PDB entry 4S1Q | X-ray diffraction, 2.40 A resolution | chains G and L of the 3 polymer chains in the assembly

Chain G:
Molecule: HIV-1 gp120 core
From: Human immunodeficiency virus 1
Notes: engineered mutation(s): V1V2 and V3 deletion
Amino-acid sequence (353 residues; each row starts with the number of its first residue; note: 96 numbers in that range are skipped by the numbering (no residue carries them; nothing is unmodelled there)):
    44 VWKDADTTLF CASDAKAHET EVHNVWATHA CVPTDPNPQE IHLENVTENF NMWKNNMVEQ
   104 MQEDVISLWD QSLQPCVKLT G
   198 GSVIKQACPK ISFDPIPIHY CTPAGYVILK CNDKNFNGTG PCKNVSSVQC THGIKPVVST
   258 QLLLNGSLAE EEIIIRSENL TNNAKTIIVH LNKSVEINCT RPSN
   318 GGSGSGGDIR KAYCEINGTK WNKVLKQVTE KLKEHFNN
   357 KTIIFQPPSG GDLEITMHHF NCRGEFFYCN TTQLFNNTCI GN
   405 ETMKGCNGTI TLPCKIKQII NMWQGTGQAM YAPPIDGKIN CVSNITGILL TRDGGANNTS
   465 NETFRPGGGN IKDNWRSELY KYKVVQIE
Not modelled in the structure: 318-324, 405-406
Disulfide bonds: Cys54-Cys74, Cys119-Cys205, Cys218-Cys247, Cys228-Cys239, Cys296-Cys331, Cys378-Cys445, Cys385-Cys418, Cys395-Cys410
Covalent attachments: N-acetylglucosamine (NAG) linked to Asn88, Asn234, Asn241, Asn262, Asn276, Asn289, Asn295, Asn334, Asn386, Asn392, Asn448

Chain L:
Molecule: Fab of VRC01 light chain
From: Homo sapiens
Notes: fragment: Fab of VRC01 light chain; engineered mutation(s): N72T; antibody fragment or engineered binder
Amino-acid sequence (210 residues; row label = number of the first residue in the row; note: 6 numbers in that range are skipped by the numbering (no residue carries them; nothing is unmodelled there)):
     1 EIVLTQSPGT LSLSPGETAI ISCRTSQYGS
    33 LAWYQQRPGQ APRLVIYSGS TRAAGIPDRF SGSRWGPDYT LTISNLESGD FGVYYCQQY
    96 EFFGQGTKVQ VDIKRTVAAP SVFIFPPSDE QLKSGTASVV CLLNNFYPRE AKVQWKVDNA
   156 LQSGNSQESV TEQDSKDSTY SLSSTLTLSK ADYEKHKVYA CEVTHQGLSS PVTKSFNRGE
   216 C
Not modelled in the structure: 216
Disulfide bonds: Cys23-Cys88, Cys136-Cys196
Ligand contacts: N-acetylglucosamine (NAG; 2-acetamido-2-deoxy-beta-D-glucopyranose): Gly29, Ser30, Tyr91

How chain G and chain L interact:
Contacting residue pairs (10; chain G residue first):
  Asn276(G) - Tyr91(L)
  Thr278(G) - Gln27(L)
  Thr278(G) - Tyr91(L)
  Asn279(G) - Tyr91(L)
  Asn280(G) - Glu96(L)  hydrogen bond
  Gly458(G) - Glu96(L)
  Gly459(G) - Glu96(L)  hydrogen bond (backbone-side chain)
  Ala460(G) - Phe97(L)  hydrophobic
  Asn461(G) - Glu1(L)  hydrogen bond (backbone-side chain)
  Asn462(G) - Glu1(L)
Other interface residues (no listed pair), chain L (6 interface residues in all): Ile2

Summary:
Chain G and chain L form an interface of 9 and 6 residues respectively, with 3 hydrogen bonds. Polar pairs
include Asn280(G)-Glu96(L), Gly459(G)-Glu96(L) and Asn461(G)-Glu1(L). Bound to chain L: N-acetylglucosamine.
N-acetylglucosamine is covalently linked to Asn88(G), Asn234(G), Asn241(G), Asn262(G), Asn276(G) and Asn289(G)
and 5 more.
Here chain G is HIV-1 gp120 core (Human immunodeficiency virus 1) and chain L is Fab of VRC01 light chain
(Homo sapiens). Entry 4S1Q (Crystal structure of a VRC01-lineage antibody, 45-VRC01.H03+06.D-001739, in
complex with clade A/E HIV-1 gp120 core) was determined by X-ray diffraction (same publication as 4S1R, 4S1S,
4XNY, 4XNZ, 4XVS and 4XVT).
